PDB entry 8PFY | X-ray diffraction, 1.19 A resolution | chain A

# Chain A
Name: Lysozyme C
Source organism: Gallus gallus
Notes: EC 3.2.1.17
Reference sequence: P00698 (LYSC_CHICK); residues 1-129 here correspond to UniProt positions 19-147 (UniProt number = residue number + 18)
Sequence (129 residues; each row starts with the number of its first residue):
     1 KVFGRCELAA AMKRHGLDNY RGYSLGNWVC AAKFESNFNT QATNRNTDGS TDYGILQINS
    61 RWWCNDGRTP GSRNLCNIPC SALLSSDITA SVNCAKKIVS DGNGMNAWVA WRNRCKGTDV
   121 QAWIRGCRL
Disulfides: Cys6-Cys127, Cys30-Cys115, Cys64-Cys80, Cys76-Cys94
Metal / ion sites: Na+: Ser60, Cys64, Ser72, Arg73; ruthenium ion near Asp101 (its only coordinating residue here)
Swiss-Prot annotation at these positions:
  - active site: Glu35, Asp52
  - binding site (substrate): Asp101
From the paper describing this entry:
  - binding site for ruthenium ion: Asp101
  - ruthenium ion coordination: Asp101

# Summary
The Na+ site is built by Ser60, Cys64, Ser72 and Arg73. Curated annotation (UniProt) lists active-site
residues Glu35 and Asp52 and substrate-binding residue Asp101. The paper reports a binding site for ruthenium
ion at Asp101; ruthenium ion coordination by Asp101.
Chain A is Lysozyme C (Gallus gallus); the structure, X-ray structure of the adduct formed upon reaction of
Lysozyme with K2[Ru2(DAniF)(CO3)3] in condition B, was determined by X-ray diffraction, deposited together
with 8PFT, 8PFU, 8PFV, 8PFW and 8PFX.
